PDB entry 1PM5 | X-ray diffraction, 1.95 A resolution | chains D and A of the 3 polymer chains in the assembly

# Chain D
Molecule: 14-nt DNA strand
Sequence (14 nucleotides; row label = number of the first residue in the row):
     1 CTCTTTXTTT CTCG
Modified / non-standard residues: 3DR (1',2'-dideoxyribofuranose-5'-phosphate) at position 7

# Chain A
Name: Formamidopyrimidine-DNA glycosylase
Organism: Lactococcus lactis subsp. cremoris
Notes: EC 3.2.2.23; fragment: Fpg
Reference sequence: P42371 (FPG_LACLC); aligned to UniProt positions 2-272 over residues 1-271 (the alignment contains insertions or deletions, so no single offset holds)
Sequence (271 residues; each row starts with the number of its first residue):
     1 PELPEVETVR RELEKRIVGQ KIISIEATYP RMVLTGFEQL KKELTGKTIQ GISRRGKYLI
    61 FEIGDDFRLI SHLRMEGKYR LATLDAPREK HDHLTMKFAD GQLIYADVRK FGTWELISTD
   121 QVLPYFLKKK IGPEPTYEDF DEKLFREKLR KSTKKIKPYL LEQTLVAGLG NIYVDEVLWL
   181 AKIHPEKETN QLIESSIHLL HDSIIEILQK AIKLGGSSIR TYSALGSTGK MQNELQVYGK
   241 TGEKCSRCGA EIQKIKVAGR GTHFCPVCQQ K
Curated features (UniProtKB/Swiss-Prot):
  - region: Lys57 to Met75 (DNA-binding)
  - active site: Pro1 (Schiff-base intermediate with DNA), Glu2 (Proton donor), Lys57 (Proton donor)
  - binding site (DNA): His91, Arg109
Ion coordination: Zn2+: Cys245, Cys248, Cys265, Cys268
Reported in the primary citation:
  - binding site for the 14-nt DNA strand (chain D): Pro1, Glu2, Met75, Arg109, Phe111
  - binding site for the 14-nt DNA strand: Arg109, Phe111
  - catalytic residues: Pro1
  - catalytic residues: Glu2 (proposed by the authors, not directly observed)

# Interface between chain D and chain A
Contacting residue pairs (28; chain D residue first):
  DT5(D) with Lys254(A), phosphate contact; Lys256(A), salt bridge to the phosphate
  DT6(D) with Met75(A), sugar contact; Arg109(A), base contact; Tyr238(A), phosphate contact; Lys254(A), salt bridge to the phosphate; Gly261(A), phosphate contact
  3DR_7(D) with Pro1(A), sugar contact; Glu2(A), phosphate contact; Met75(A), sugar contact; Asn171(A), hydrogen bond to the phosphate; Ile172(A), sugar contact; Tyr238(A), hydrogen bond to the phosphate; Arg260(A), salt bridge to the phosphate
  DT8(D) with Pro1(A), sugar contact; Glu2(A), phosphate contact; Lys57(A), salt bridge to the phosphate; His72(A), hydrogen bond to the phosphate; Arg74(A), hydrogen bond to the base; Met75(A), base contact; Gly170(A), phosphate contact; Asn171(A), hydrogen bond to the phosphate; Arg260(A), salt bridge to the phosphate
  DT9(D) with Lys57(A), salt bridge to the phosphate; His72(A), salt bridge to the phosphate; Arg74(A), hydrogen bond to the sugar; Gln163(A), phosphate contact
  DT10(D) with Lys129(A), salt bridge to the phosphate
Other interface residues (no listed pair), chain A (22 interface residues in all): Tyr58, Glu76, Phe111, Leu161, Leu169

# Overview
6 residues of chain D and 22 residues of chain A are in contact, with 6 hydrogen bonds and 8 salt bridges.
Among the polar pairs are DT8(D)-Arg74(A), DT9(D)-Arg74(A) and 3DR_7(D)-Asn171(A). The paper reports catalytic
residues Pro1(A) and Glu2(A); a binding site for the 14-nt DNA strand (chain D) at Pro1(A), Glu2(A) and
Met75(A) among others.
Here chain D is a 14-nt DNA strand and chain A is Formamidopyrimidine-DNA glycosylase (Lactococcus lactis
subsp. cremoris). Entry 1PM5 (Crystal structure of wild type Lactococcus lactis Fpg complexed to a
tetrahydrofuran containing DNA) was determined by X-ray diffraction together with 1NNJ, 1PJI and 1PJJ from the
same study.
